8BAH - chains B and C of the 3 polymer chains in the assembly; structure by electron microscopy, 4.13 A resolution (low resolution: residue-level contacts below are approximate; hydrogen-bond / salt-bridge calls are withheld).

== Chain B ==
Molecule: Double-strand break repair protein MRE11
Source organism: Homo sapiens
Notes: EC 3.1.-.-
Reference sequence: P49959 (MRE11_HUMAN); residue numbers follow UniProt; this construct covers 1-708
Sequence (738 residues; row label = number of the first residue in the row):
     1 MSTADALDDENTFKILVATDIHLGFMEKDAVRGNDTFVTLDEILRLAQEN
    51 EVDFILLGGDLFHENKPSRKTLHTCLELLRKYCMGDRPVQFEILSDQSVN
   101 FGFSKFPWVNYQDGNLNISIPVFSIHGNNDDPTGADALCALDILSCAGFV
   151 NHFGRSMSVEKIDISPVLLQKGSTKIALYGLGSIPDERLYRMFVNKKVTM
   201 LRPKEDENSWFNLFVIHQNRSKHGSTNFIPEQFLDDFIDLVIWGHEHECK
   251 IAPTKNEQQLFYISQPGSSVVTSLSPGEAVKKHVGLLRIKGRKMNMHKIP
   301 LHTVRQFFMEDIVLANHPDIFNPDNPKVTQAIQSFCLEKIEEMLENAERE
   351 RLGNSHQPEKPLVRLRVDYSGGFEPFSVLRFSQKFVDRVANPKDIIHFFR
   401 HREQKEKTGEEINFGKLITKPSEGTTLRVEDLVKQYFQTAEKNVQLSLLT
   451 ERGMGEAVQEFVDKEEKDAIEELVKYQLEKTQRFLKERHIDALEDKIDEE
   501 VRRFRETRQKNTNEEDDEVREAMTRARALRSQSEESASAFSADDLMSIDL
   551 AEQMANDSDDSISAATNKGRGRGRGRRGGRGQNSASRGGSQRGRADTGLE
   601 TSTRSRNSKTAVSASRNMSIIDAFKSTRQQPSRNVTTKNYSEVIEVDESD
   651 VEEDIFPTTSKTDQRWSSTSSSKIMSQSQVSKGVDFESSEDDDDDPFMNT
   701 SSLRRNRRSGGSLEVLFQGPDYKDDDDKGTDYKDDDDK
Unresolved in the structure: 1-2, 401-738
Sequence notes: engineered mutation Asn129 (His in P49959); expression tag (709-738)
Ion coordination: Mn2+ site 1: Asp20, His22, Asp60, His247; Mn2+ site 2: Asp60, Asn128, His217, His245
UniProt features mapped onto this chain:
  - region: Arg87 to Asn117 (Interaction with NBN)
  - motif: Arg570 to Arg594 (GAR)
  - binding site (Mn(2+)): Asp20, His22, Asp60, Asn128, His217, His245, His247
  - modified residue: Ser2 (N-acetylserine), Ser275 (Phosphoserine), Arg570 (Asymmetric dimethylarginine), Arg572 (Asymmetric dimethylarginine), Arg574 (Asymmetric dimethylarginine), Arg576 (Asymmetric dimethylarginine), Arg577 (Asymmetric dimethylarginine), Arg580 (Asymmetric dimethylarginine), Arg587 (Asymmetric dimethylarginine), Arg592 (Asymmetric dimethylarginine), Arg594 (Asymmetric dimethylarginine), Ser619 (Phosphoserine), Ser641 (Phosphoserine), Ser649 (Phosphoserine), Lys673 (N6-lactoyllysine), Ser676 (Phosphoserine), Ser678 (Phosphoserine), Ser688 (Phosphoserine), Ser689 (Phosphoserine), Ser701 (Phosphoserine)
  - cross-link (Glycyl lysine isopeptide (Lys-Gly)): Lys255 (interchain with G-Cter in SUMO2), Lys282 (interchain with G-Cter in UFM1), Lys339 (interchain with G-Cter in ubiquitin), Lys384 (interchain with G-Cter in SUMO), Lys416 (interchain with G-Cter in SUMO2), Lys467 (interchain with G-Cter in SUMO), Lys480 (interchain with G-Cter in ubiquitin), Lys625 (interchain with G-Cter in SUMO2)
  - natural variant: Ala47 (A47V: In ATLD1), Ser104 (S104C: In cancer), Asn117 (N117S: In ATLD1), Trp210 (W210C: In ATLD1), Phe237 (F237C: In a breast cancer sample), Trp243 (W243R: In ATLD1), His302 (H302Y: In a breast cancer sample), Arg305 (R305W: In ovarian cancer), Thr481 (T481K: In ATLD1), Arg503 (R503H: In cancer), Arg572 to Arg708 (deletion: In ATLD1), Arg572 (R572Q: In cancer), 1 further natural variant entry in UniProt
  - mutagenesis: Arg80 (R80A: Abolished interaction with NBN), Arg87 to Asn117 (Abolished interaction with NBN), Pro88 (P88W: Does not affect interaction with NBN), Asn117 (N117L: Abolished interaction with NBN), Pro121 (P121G: Abolished interaction with NBN), Lys255 (K255R: In 4KR mutant; strongly decreased SUMOylation; when associated with R-384, R-416 and R-467), Lys282 (K282R: Abolished ufmylation), Lys339 (K339R: Abolished ubiquitination by RNF126; when associated with R-480), Lys384 (K384R: In 4KR mutant; strongly decreased SUMOylation; when associated with R-255, R-416 and R-467), Lys416 (K416R: In 4KR mutant; strongly decreased SUMOylation; when associated with R-255, R-384 and R-467), Lys467 (K467R: In 4KR mutant; strongly decreased SUMOylation; when associated with R-255, R-384 and R-416), Lys480 (K480R: Abolished ubiquitination by RNF126; when associated with R-339), 8 further mutagenesis entries in UniProt

== Chain C ==
Molecule: Nibrin
Source organism: Homo sapiens
Reference sequence: O60934 (NBN_HUMAN); residues 1-754 here = UniProt positions 1-754
Sequence (754 residues; numbered 1 to 754; the number before each row is that of its first residue):
     1 MWKLLPAAGPAGGEPYRLLTGVEYVVGRKNCAILIENDQSISRNHAVLTA
    51 NFSVTNLSQTDEIPVLTLKDNSKYGTFVNEEKMQNGFSRTLKSGDGITFG
   101 VFGSKFRIEYEPLVACSSCLDVSGKTALNQAILQLGGFTVNNWTEECTHL
   151 VMVSVKVTIKTICALICGRPIVKPEYFTEFLKAVESKKQPPQIESFYPPL
   201 DEPSIGSKNVDLSGRQERKQIFKGKTFIFLNAKQHKKLSSAVVFGGGEAR
   251 LITEENEEEHNFFLAPGTCVVDTGITNSQTLIPDCQKKWIQSIMDMLQRQ
   301 GLRPIPEAEIGLAVIFMTTKNYCDPQGHPSTGLKTTTPGPSLSQGVSVDE
   351 KLMPSAPVNTTTYVADTESEQADTWDLSERPKEIKVSKMEQKFRMLSQDA
   401 PTVKESCKTSSNNNSMVSNTLAKMRIPNYQLSPTKLPSINKSKDRASQQQ
   451 QTNSIRNYFQPSTKKRERDEENQEMSSCKSARIETSCSLLEQTQPATPSL
   501 WKNKEQHLSENEPVDTNSDNNLFTDTDLKSIVKNSASKSHAAEKLRSNKK
   551 REMDDVAIEDEVLEQLFKDTKPELEIDVKVQKQEEDVNVRKRPRMDIETN
   601 DTFSDEAVPESSKISQENEIGKKRELKEDSLWSAKEISNNDKLQDDSEML
   651 PKKLLLTEFRSLVIKNSTSRNPSGINDDYGQLKNFKKFKKVTYPGAGKLP
   701 HIIGGSDLIAHHARKNTELEEWLRQEMEVQNQHAKEESLADDLFRYNPYL
   751 KRRR
Unresolved in the structure: 1-654, 713-754
UniProt features mapped onto this chain:
  - motif: Pro461 to Glu467 (Nuclear localization signal), Ala740 to Tyr749 (FxF/Y motif)
  - modified residue: Ser278 (Phosphoserine), Thr337 (Phosphothreonine), Ser343 (Phosphoserine), Ser347 (Phosphoserine), Lys388 (N6-lactoyllysine), Ser397 (Phosphoserine), Thr402 (Phosphothreonine), Ser432 (Phosphoserine), Ser509 (Phosphoserine), Ser518 (Phosphoserine), Ser615 (Phosphoserine), Ser673 (Phosphoserine)
  - cross-link (Glycyl lysine isopeptide (Lys-Gly)): Lys435 (interchain with G-Cter in ubiquitin), Lys529 (interchain with G-Cter in SUMO2), Lys571 (interchain with G-Cter in SUMO2), Lys582 (interchain with G-Cter in SUMO2), Lys686 (interchain with G-Cter in ubiquitin), Lys690 (interchain with G-Cter in ubiquitin), Lys735 (interchain with G-Cter in ubiquitin)
  - natural variant: Ser93 (S93L: In some childhood acute lymphoblastic leukemia patients; uncertain significance), Asp95 (D95N: In some childhood acute lymphoblastic leukemia patients; uncertain significance), Leu150 (L150F: In BC), Ile171 (I171V: In some childhood acute lymphoblastic leukemia patients; uncertain significance), Tyr679 (Y679H: Found in a renal cell carcinoma sample)
  - mutagenesis: Arg28 (R28A: Disrupts nuclear foci formation and block phosphorylation in response to ionizing radiation. Decreased ability to recognize and bind phosphorylated proteins, such as MDC1. In RRHK mutant ...), Ser42 (S42A: Decreased ability to recognize and bind phosphorylated proteins), Arg43 (R43A: In RRHK mutant; abolished ability to recognize and bind phosphorylated proteins, such as RBBP8; when associated with A-28, A-45 and M-160), His45 (H45A: Disrupts nuclear foci formation and block phosphorylation in response to ionizing radiation. Decreased ability to recognize and bind phosphorylated proteins, such as MDC1. In RRHK mutant ...), Gly136 to Gly137 (Disrupts nuclear foci formation and block phosphorylation in response to ionizing radiation), Lys160 (K160M: Decreased ability to recognize and bind phosphorylated proteins, such as MDC1. In RRHK mutant; abolished ability to recognize and bind phosphorylated proteins, such as RBBP8 ...), Tyr176 (Y176A: Disrupts nuclear foci formation and block phosphorylation in response to ionizing radiation), Lys233 (K233A: Abolished recruitment to DNA damage sites; K233R: Does not affect recruitment to DNA damage sites), Gly247 (G247R: Abolished recruitment to DNA damage sites), Val270 (V270P: Abolished recruitment to DNA damage sites), Val271 (V271R: Abolished recruitment to DNA damage sites), Ser343 (S343A: Abrogates ATM-dependent phosphorylation), 18 further mutagenesis entries in UniProt

== How chain B and chain C interact ==
Residue-residue contacts - 32 pairs, chain B then chain C:
  Val89(B) with Pro694(C)
  Gln90(B) with Pro694(C)
  Phe91(B) with Pro694(C)
  Glu92(B) with Pro694(C)
  Leu94(B) with His701(C); Ile702(C); Ile703(C)
  Ser95(B) with Ile703(C)
  Tyr111(B) with Lys690(C)
  Gln112(B) with Tyr693(C)
  Asp113(B) with Lys690(C)
  Gly114(B) with Phe688(C); Lys690(C)
  Asn115(B) with Phe688(C)
  Leu116(B) with Phe688(C); Lys690(C)
  Asn117(B) with Phe688(C); Val691(C)
  Leu168(B) with Ile703(C)
  Thr199(B) with Ala710(C)
  Met200(B) with His711(C)
  Leu201(B) with Ile709(C); Ala710(C)
  Arg202(B) with Leu708(C); Ile709(C); His711(C)
  Pro203(B) with Asp707(C); Leu708(C)
  Lys204(B) with Asp707(C)
  Glu205(B) with Ile703(C); Asp707(C)
  Asp235(B) with His711(C)
Also at the interface, not in a pair above, chain B (26 interface residues in all): Pro88, Asp96, Ser165, Phe237
Also at the interface, not in a pair above, chain C (16 interface residues in all): Thr692, Gly704, Ser706

== In short ==
26 residues of chain B face 16 of chain C across their interface. Asp20(B), His22(B), Asp60(B) and His247(B)
coordinate Mn2+ site 1. Curated annotation (UniProt) lists 7 Mn2+-binding residues and 24 mutagenesis sites on
chain B; 36 mutagenesis sites on chain C.
Chain B is Double-strand break repair protein MRE11 and chain C is Nibrin, both from Homo sapiens; the
structure, Human Mre11-Nbs1 complex, was determined by electron microscopy together with 7ZR1 from the same
study.
